PDB entry 7Q07 | X-ray diffraction, 2.20 A resolution | chain A

Chain A:
Name: Ketol-Acid Reductoisomerase from Methanothermococcus thermolithotrophicus
Organism: Methanothermococcus thermolithotrophicus DSM 2095
Notes: EC 1.1.1.86
Sequence (330 residues; row label = number of the first residue in the row):
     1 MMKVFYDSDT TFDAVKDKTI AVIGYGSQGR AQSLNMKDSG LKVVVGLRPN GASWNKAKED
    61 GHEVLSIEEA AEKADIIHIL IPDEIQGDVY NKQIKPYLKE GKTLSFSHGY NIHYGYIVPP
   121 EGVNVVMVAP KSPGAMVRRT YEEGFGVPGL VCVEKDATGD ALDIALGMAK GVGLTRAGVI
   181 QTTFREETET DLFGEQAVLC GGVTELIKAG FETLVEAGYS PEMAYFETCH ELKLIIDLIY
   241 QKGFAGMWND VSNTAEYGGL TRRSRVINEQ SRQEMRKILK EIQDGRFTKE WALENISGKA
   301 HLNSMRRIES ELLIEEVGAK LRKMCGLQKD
Disordered / not traced: 1, 329-330
Residues lining bound ligands: NADP (NAP; NADP nicotinamide-adenine-dinucleotide phosphate): Gly24, Tyr25, Gly26, Ser27, Leu47, Arg48, Gly51, Ala52, Ser53, Ile67, Leu80, Ile81, Pro82, Ile85, Val89
What the authors report for this chain:
  - binding site for l(+)-tartaric acid: Ser27, Gln28, Gly134

Summary:
Ligands of chain A: NADP. The paper reports a binding site for l(+)-tartaric acid at Ser27, Gln28 and Gly134.
Chain A is Ketol-Acid Reductoisomerase from Methanothermococcus thermolithotrophicus (Methanothermococcus
thermolithotrophicus DSM 2095); the structure, Ketol-acid reductoisomerase from Methanothermococcus
thermolithotrophicus in the open state with NADP and tartrate, was determined by X-ray diffraction (same
publication as 7Q03).
